PDB entry 4YCZ | X-ray diffraction, 4.10 A resolution (low resolution: residue-level contacts below are approximate; hydrogen-bond / salt-bridge calls are withheld) | chains A and B of the 3 polymer chains in the assembly

Chain A:
Name: Fusion Protein of Sec13 and Nup145C
Organism: Thielavia heterothallica
UniProt: chimeric construct of G2QES5, G2QEZ2: residues 5-1223 from G2QES5 (G2QES5_THIHA) positions 1-304 (offset varies); residues 1415-1791 from G2QEZ2 positions 1-377 (UniProt number = residue number - 1414)
Amino-acid sequence (876 residues; numbered 1 to 1791; 915 numbers in that range are skipped by the numbering (no residue carries them; nothing is unmodelled there); the number before each row is that of its first residue):
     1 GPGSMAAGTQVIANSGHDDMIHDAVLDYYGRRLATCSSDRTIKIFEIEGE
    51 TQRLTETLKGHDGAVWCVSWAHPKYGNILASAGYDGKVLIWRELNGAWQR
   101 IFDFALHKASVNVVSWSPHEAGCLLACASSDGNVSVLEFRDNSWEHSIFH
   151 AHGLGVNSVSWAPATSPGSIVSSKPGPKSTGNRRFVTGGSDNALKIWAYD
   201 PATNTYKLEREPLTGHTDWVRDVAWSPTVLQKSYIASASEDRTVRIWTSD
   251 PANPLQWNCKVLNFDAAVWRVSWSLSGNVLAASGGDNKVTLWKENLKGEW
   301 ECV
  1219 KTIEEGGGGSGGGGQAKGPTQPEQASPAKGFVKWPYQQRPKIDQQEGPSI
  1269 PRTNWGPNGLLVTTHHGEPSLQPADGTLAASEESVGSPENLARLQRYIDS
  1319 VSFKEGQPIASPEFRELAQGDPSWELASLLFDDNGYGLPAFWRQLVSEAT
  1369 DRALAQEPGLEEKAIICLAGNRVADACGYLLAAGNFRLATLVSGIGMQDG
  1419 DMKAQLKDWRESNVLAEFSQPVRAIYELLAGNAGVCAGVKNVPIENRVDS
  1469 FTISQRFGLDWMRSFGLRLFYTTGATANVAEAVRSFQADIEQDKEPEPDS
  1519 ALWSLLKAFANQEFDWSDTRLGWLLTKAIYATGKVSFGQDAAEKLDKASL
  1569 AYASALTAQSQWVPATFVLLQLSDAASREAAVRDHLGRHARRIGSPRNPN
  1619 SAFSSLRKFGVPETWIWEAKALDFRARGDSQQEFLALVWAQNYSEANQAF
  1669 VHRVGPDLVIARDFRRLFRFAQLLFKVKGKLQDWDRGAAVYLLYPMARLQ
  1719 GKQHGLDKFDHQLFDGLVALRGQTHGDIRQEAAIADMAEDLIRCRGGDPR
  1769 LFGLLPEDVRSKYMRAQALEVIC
Disordered / not traced: 1-18, 172-182, 240, 263-265, 1219-1270, 1288-1291, 1324-1327, 1377-1378, 1416-1435, 1449-1473, 1537-1539, 1553-1555, 1611-1613, 1646-1647, 1678-1680, 1699, 1720, 1785-1791
Construct notes: expression tag (1-4)

Chain B:
Name: Nup85
Organism: Thielavia heterothallica
UniProt: G2Q7J4 (G2Q7J4_THIHA); residues 257-1181 here = UniProt positions 257-1181
Amino-acid sequence (933 residues; each row starts with the number of its first residue):
   249 GPGSEFELMWLDMPSTAETGADQPAAGEVSDLLMLATPAATERVRREAED
   299 IFRASSFRAGGAARRSEYRYAALAKDAYQQMGTAPVTEPPQVILGTEDLL
   349 SRLYDEGVGEAEDEQKMDDTLATAAAQLAALWREHVDELPRPTEDHAAEI
   399 GPGPHATPFEKANYLANLALQIHHTRYEEGGLIRAEPLPQTLFRWLNEYH
   449 DMYGSQVDDILRHRPSPACHSLFWQAVFIALLRGKVGDAARLLDQAGWGH
   499 VRRGQRGEYAYVGQALENVQRAVDETIAVLESCPGFDGNWEIWSSDWTLF
   549 RVRARGLLEHLRRFAEGKDSAFGASAFSASAASAQSRQSMAGLARRAESQ
   599 VPWEIYENLNIVFDIVLGQQGAILEAAQDWLEATVGLFGWWDERASRTEK
   649 PLSTSQSLSRSQALVLASAPANSESYLDRLARAFHTAVESDFHFNSQNAV
   699 EIGMACVFEDNIKGVIGLLRGWSLPIAAAVAEIASLGKWLPPHRPSGVYG
   749 LEDLDMDDLEVLGMDPGAPDEVDGIKDSTLVQYAQALADYEGLSSVQDRS
   799 GTSKDGWELSISVLGRMDSPERSEEMVRDLVEHLVQQLHVDSNATVDRLW
   849 FLLNELGMIEFAEDTTETYGDILARDSHRYGEAMWYYALAHRPNKVREVM
   899 NLLTSYSLIQSTAFPPANDLDDYLYKLLNDRKNTLEQCASQDMEAAELLG
   949 KMLSGYASLRQFYDIRDNEDALPHATPLSRRKQAATALISVIASSDDNIR
   999 GGLYDQTRDGIVSEDFLLALLGEALVFVSDPDNTNVHHGQLATPVITLDQ
  1049 IDVLLKAIEDLQAVGSRVYNACDEFLQLVLASAPGGLKGSTPADLLKKSA
  1099 GPGPGGSGNAMLAGSSLVASQLQRSLSGTGGGLGKVAVKRRGWDWRSEVT
  1149 AKTKGEDIMRRLRLGLAKDLAGLWLAEADEMVW
Disordered / not traced: 249-313, 355-363, 387-404, 423-434, 449, 480-482, 500-506, 511-515, 533-545, 566-600, 636-668, 691-697, 739-768, 798-802, 816-817, 909-912, 965-970, 996-1011, 1030-1044, 1084-1111, 1129-1152, 1177-1181
Construct notes: expression tag (249-256)
Modified positions: Mse257, Mse261, Mse282, Mse588, Mse754, Mse762, Mse1109, Mse1179 (selenomethionine); Mse329, Mse365, Mse450, Mse702, Mse815, Mse824, Mse856, Mse882, Mse898, Mse941, Mse950, Mse1157 (selenomethionine; parent Met)

Interface between chain A and chain B:
Pairs across the interface - 4 pairs, chain A then chain B:
  Lys59(A) - Val1062(B)
  Asp62(A) - Ser1064(B)
  Asp62(A) - Arg1065(B)
  Lys87(A) - Ser1064(B)
Interface residues without a listed pair, chain A (4 interface residues in all): Arg40
Interface residues without a listed pair, chain B (4 interface residues in all): Asp995

Overview:
The chain A/chain B interface involves 4 residues from each chain.
Chain A is Fusion Protein of Sec13 and Nup145C and chain B is Nup85, both from Thielavia heterothallica; the
structure, Y-complex hub (NUP85-NUP120-NUP145C-SEC13 complex) from M. thermophila (a.k.a. T. heterothallica),
was determined by X-ray diffraction.
